Entry 4NDH (X-ray diffraction, 1.85 A resolution); this record covers chains A and D of the 3 polymer chains in the assembly.

# Chain A
Name: Aprataxin
Organism: Homo sapiens
UniProt: Q7Z2E3 (APTX_HUMAN); residues 165-342 here correspond to UniProt positions 179-356 (UniProt number = residue number + 14)
Amino-acid sequence (182 residues; numbered 161 to 342; the number before each row is that of its first residue):
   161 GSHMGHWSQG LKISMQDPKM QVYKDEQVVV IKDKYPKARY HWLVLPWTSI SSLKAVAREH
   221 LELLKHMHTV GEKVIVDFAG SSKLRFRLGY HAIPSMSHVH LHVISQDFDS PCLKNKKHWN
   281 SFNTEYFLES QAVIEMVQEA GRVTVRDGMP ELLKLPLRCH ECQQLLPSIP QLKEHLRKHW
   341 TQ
Unresolved in the structure: 341-342
Sequence notes: expression tag (161-164)
Ion coordination: Zn2+: Cys-319, Cys-322, His-335, His-339
Ligand contacts: adenosine monophosphate (AMP): Gly-170, Leu-171, Ser-174, Ile-191, Asp-193, Lys-194, Tyr-195, Lys-197, His-201, Leu-203, His-251, Pro-254, Ser-255, Met-256, His-260, His-262
Curated features (UniProtKB/Swiss-Prot):
  - zinc finger: Leu-317 to His-339 (C2H2-type)
  - region (Interaction with DNA substrate): Asp-193 to Lys-197, Ser-255, Met-256
  - motif: His-258 to His-262 (Histidine triad motif)
  - active site: His-260 (Tele-AMP-histidine intermediate)
  - site (Interaction with DNA substrate): Ser-174, His-251, His-262, Lys-277
From the paper describing this entry:
  - disease-associated variants - K197Q: decreased catalytic activity on 5'-AMPRNA:DNA
  - disease-associated variants - K197Q: decreased catalytic activity on 5'-AMPSSB
  - disease-associated variants - D185E, A198V, P206L, G231E, R247*, V263G, D267G, W279*, W279R, R306*: decreased stability (proposed by the authors, not directly observed)
  - disease-associated variants - H201Q, H201R (proposed by the authors, not directly observed)

# Chain D
Molecule: 10-nt DNA strand
Sequence (10 nucleotides; each row starts with the number of its first residue):
     1 GTTCTAGAAC

# Chain A / chain D interface
Residue-residue contacts (9; chain A residue first):
  Trp-167(A) / DG1(D)  stacking on the base
  Tyr-195(A) / DT2(D)  sugar contact
  Lys-197(A) / DT2(D)  salt bridge to the phosphate
  Ser-255(A) / DG1(D)  phosphate contact
  Met-256(A) / DG1(D)  sugar contact
  Lys-274(A) / DT3(D)  salt bridge to the phosphate
  Lys-277(A) / DG1(D)  salt bridge to the phosphate
  His-278(A) / DG1(D)  salt bridge to the phosphate
  His-278(A) / DT2(D)  salt bridge to the phosphate

# In short
8 residues of chain A face 3 of chain D across their interface; the contacts include 5 salt bridges and 1
aromatic stacking contact. Polar contacts include Lys-197(A)/DT2(D), Lys-274(A)/DT3(D) and Lys-277(A)/DG1(D).
From the paper: D185E, A198V and P206L of chain A, among others, reduce stability; K197Q of chain A reduces
catalytic activity on 5'-AMPRNA:DNA; 11 substitutions were tested in all.
Chain A is Aprataxin (Homo sapiens) and chain D is a 10-nt DNA strand; the structure, Human Aprataxin (Aptx)
bound to DNA, AMP, and Zn - product complex, was determined by X-ray diffraction together with 4NDF, 4NDG and
4NDI from the same study.
